8DO6 - chains J and C of the 9 polymer chains in the assembly; structure by electron microscopy, 3.10 A resolution.

[Chain J]
Molecule: Target RNA
Sequence (43 nucleotides; each row starts with the number of its first residue):
     1 CUUUGUACUGAUGAUUUAUAUACUUCGGCAUACGUUCUCUAAA
Not modelled in the structure: 1-9, 36-43

[Chain C]
Molecule: CRISPR system Cms protein Csm2
Organism: Staphylococcus epidermidis RP62A
Reference sequence: A0A8G7QML1 (A0A8G7QML1_STAEP); residue numbers follow UniProt; this construct covers 1-141
Sequence (141 residues; each row starts with the number of its first residue):
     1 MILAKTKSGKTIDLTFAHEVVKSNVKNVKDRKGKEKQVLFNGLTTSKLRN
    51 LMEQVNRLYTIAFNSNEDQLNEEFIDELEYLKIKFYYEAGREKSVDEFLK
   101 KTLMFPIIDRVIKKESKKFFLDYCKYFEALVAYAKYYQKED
Not modelled in the structure: 1-15, 25-36, 137-141
What the authors report for this chain:
  - binding site for Target RNA (chain J): Arg49, Tyr87, Arg91
  - catalytic residues: Arg49 (proposed by the authors, not directly observed)

[How chain J and chain C interact]
Pairs across the interface (16):
  A18(J) - Tyr87(C)  hydrogen bond to the sugar
  A18(J) - Arg91(C)  salt bridge to the phosphate
  U19(J) - Tyr87(C)  phosphate contact
  U19(J) - Arg91(C)  salt bridge to the phosphate
  A20(J) - Asn50(C)  hydrogen bond to the phosphate
  A20(J) - Arg91(C)  salt bridge to the phosphate
  U21(J) - Thr44(C)  hydrogen bond to the phosphate
  U21(J) - Ser46(C)  phosphate contact
  U21(J) - Lys47(C)  salt bridge to the phosphate
  A22(J) - Thr44(C)  phosphate contact
  A22(J) - Thr45(C)  phosphate contact
  A22(J) - Ser46(C)  phosphate contact
  C23(J) - Thr45(C)  phosphate contact
  U24(J) - Arg49(C)  hydrogen bond to the sugar
  U24(J) - Lys135(C)  hydrogen bond to the sugar
  U25(J) - Lys135(C)  salt bridge to the phosphate
Other interface residues (no listed pair), chain C (11 interface residues in all): Lys84, Glu88

[Summary]
8 residues of chain J and 11 residues of chain C are in contact; the contacts include 5 hydrogen bonds and 5
salt bridges. Among the polar pairs are A18(J)-Tyr87(C), U24(J)-Arg49(C) and U24(J)-Lys135(C). From the paper:
the catalytic residue Arg49(C); a binding site for Target RNA (chain J) at Arg49(C), Tyr87(C) and Arg91(C).
Here chain J is Target RNA and chain C is CRISPR system Cms protein Csm2 (Staphylococcus epidermidis RP62A).
Entry 8DO6 (The structure of S. epidermidis Cas10-Csm bound to target RNA) was determined by electron
microscopy.
